Entry 6CP3 (electron microscopy, 3.80 A resolution); this record covers chains Z and 7 of the 27 polymer chains in the assembly.

Chain Z:
Protein: ATP synthase subunit 4, mitochondrial
Source organism: Saccharomyces cerevisiae (strain ATCC 204508 / S288c)
UniProtKB: P05626 (ATPF_YEAST); residues 1-209 here correspond to UniProt positions 36-244 (UniProt number = residue number + 35)
Chain sequence (209 residues; row label = number of the first residue in the row):
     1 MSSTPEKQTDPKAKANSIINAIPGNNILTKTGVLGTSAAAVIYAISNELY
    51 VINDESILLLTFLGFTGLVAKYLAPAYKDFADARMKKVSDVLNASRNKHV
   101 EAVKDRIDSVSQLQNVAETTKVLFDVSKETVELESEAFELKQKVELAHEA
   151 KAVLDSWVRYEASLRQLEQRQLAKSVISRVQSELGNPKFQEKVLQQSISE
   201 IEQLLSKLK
Disordered / not traced: 1-52, 208-209
Swiss-Prot annotation at these positions:
  - modified residue: S109 (Phosphoserine)

Chain 7:
Protein: ATP synthase subunit d, mitochondrial
Source organism: Saccharomyces cerevisiae (strain ATCC 204508 / S288c)
UniProtKB: P30902 (ATP7_YEAST); residues 1-173 here correspond to UniProt positions 2-174 (UniProt number = residue number + 1)
Chain sequence (173 residues; each row starts with the number of its first residue):
     1 SLAKSAANKLDWAKVISSLRITGSTATQLSSFKKRNDEARRQLLELQSQP
    51 TEVDFSHYRSVLKNTSVIDKIESYVKQYKPVKIDASKQLQVIESFEKHAM
   101 TNAKETESLVSKELKDLQSTLDNIQSARPFDELTVDDLTKIKPEIDAKVE
   151 EMVKKGKWDVPGYKDRFGNLNVM
Disordered / not traced: 1-2
Swiss-Prot annotation at these positions:
  - modified residue: S1 (N-acetylserine)

Interface between chain Z and chain 7:
Contacting residue pairs (66; chain Z residue first):
  R84(Z) with F167(7); G168(7), hydrogen bond (side chain-backbone); L170(7)
  S89(Z) with D131(7), hydrogen bond
  V91(Z) with F167(7), hydrophobic
  N93(Z) with R128(7); F130(7)
  R96(Z) with R128(7); F130(7); L133(7)
  R106(Z) with L117(7)
  I107(Z) with L121(7), hydrophobic
  V110(Z) with L114(7), hydrophobic
  Q112(Z) with R20(7)
  L113(Z) with V110(7)
  V116(Z) with K14(7), hydrogen bond (backbone-side chain)
  A117(Z) with A103(7); E107(7)
  E118(Z) with E107(7)
  T119(Z) with L10(7); K14(7), hydrogen bond
  T120(Z) with K14(7)
  K121(Z) with K104(7)
  L123(Z) with L10(7), hydrophobic; K14(7)
  F124(Z) with F95(7); E96(7); A99(7), hydrophobic
  D125(Z) with E96(7)
  V126(Z) with A7(7), hydrophobic
  K128(Z) with I92(7)
  T130(Z) with A7(7); K34(7)
  V131(Z) with K34(7); D37(7)
  E132(Z) with Q88(7), hydrogen bond; I92(7)
  E134(Z) with D37(7); E38(7), hydrogen bond (side chain-backbone); R41(7), salt bridge
  S135(Z) with D84(7)
  E136(Z) with D84(7)
  A137(Z) with R41(7); L44(7)
  E139(Z) with K82(7), salt bridge; I83(7); D84(7)
  K141(Z) with L44(7)
  Q142(Z) with V81(7)
  K143(Z) with T51(7); V81(7)
  V144(Z) with S48(7)
  L146(Z) with Y78(7), hydrophobic
  A147(Z) with T51(7)
  K151(Z) with Y58(7), hydrogen bond (backbone-side chain)
  L154(Z) with V53(7), hydrophobic; Y58(7); I68(7), hydrophobic
  D155(Z) with Y58(7), hydrogen bond (backbone-side chain)
  W157(Z) with L62(7); V67(7)
  V158(Z) with V61(7), hydrophobic
  E161(Z) with V61(7); L62(7); K63(7), hydrogen bond (side chain-backbone)
  R165(Z) with K63(7)
Interface residues without a listed pair, chain Z (51 interface residues in all): F80, V88, L92, V103, Q114, S127, F138, L140, A150
Interface residues without a listed pair, chain 7 (51 interface residues in all): D11, R40, E45, Q47, E52, I71, P129, Y163, R166

Summary:
The chain Z/chain 7 interface involves 51 residues from each chain; the contacts include 9 hydrogen bonds and
2 salt bridges. Among the polar pairs are E134(Z)-R41(7), E139(Z)-K82(7) and R84(Z)-G168(7).
Here chain Z is ATP synthase subunit 4, mitochondrial and chain 7 is ATP synthase subunit d, mitochondrial,
both from Saccharomyces cerevisiae (strain ATCC 204508 / S288c). Entry 6CP3 (Monomer yeast ATP synthase (F1Fo)
reconstituted in nanodisc with inhibitor of oligomycin bound) was determined by electron microscopy together
with 6CP5, 6CP6 and 6CP7 from the same study.
